PDB entry 6WFU | electron microscopy, 3.03 A resolution | chains 1 and 2 of the 60 polymer chains in the assembly

== Chain 1 (and 2) ==
Molecule: VP1 capsid
From: Bat adeno-associated virus
Notes: chain 2 of this document is another copy of the same molecule, construct and numbering; everything in this record applies to it too
Reference sequence: A0A2Z4K548 (A0A2Z4K548_9VIRU); residues 209-721 here = UniProt positions 209-721
Chain sequence (513 residues; each row starts with the number of its first residue):
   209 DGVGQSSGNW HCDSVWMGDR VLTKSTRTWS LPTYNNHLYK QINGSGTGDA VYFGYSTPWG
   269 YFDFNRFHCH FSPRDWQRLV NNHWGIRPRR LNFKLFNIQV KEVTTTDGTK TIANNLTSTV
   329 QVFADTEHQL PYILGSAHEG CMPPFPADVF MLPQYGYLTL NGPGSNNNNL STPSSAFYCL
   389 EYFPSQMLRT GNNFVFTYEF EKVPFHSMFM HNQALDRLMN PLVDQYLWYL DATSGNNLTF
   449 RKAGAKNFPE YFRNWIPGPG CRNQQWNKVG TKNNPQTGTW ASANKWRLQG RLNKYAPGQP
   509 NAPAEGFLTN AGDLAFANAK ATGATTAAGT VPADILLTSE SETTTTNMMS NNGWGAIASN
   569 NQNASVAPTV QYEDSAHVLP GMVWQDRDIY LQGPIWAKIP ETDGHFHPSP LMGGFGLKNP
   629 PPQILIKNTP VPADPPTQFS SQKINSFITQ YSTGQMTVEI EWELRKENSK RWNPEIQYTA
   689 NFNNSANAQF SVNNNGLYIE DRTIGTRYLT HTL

== How chain 1 and chain 2 interact ==
Pairs across the interface (224; chain 1 residue first):
  Ser415(1) - Asp611(2)  hydrogen bond
  Met418(1) - Ser382(2)
  His419(1) - Leu368(2)
  His419(1) - Glu609(2)
  His419(1) - Thr610(2)
  Asn420(1) - Thr367(2)
  Asn420(1) - Leu368(2)
  Asn420(1) - Ala384(2)
  Asn420(1) - Tyr386(2)  hydrogen bond
  Gln421(1) - Pro339(2)
  Gln421(1) - Leu366(2)  hydrogen bond (side chain-backbone)
  Gln421(1) - Leu368(2)
  Ala422(1) - Arg499(2)
  Asp424(1) - Trp494(2)
  Asp424(1) - Arg499(2)  salt bridge
  Asp424(1) - Asn501(2)  hydrogen bond
  Arg425(1) - Asp257(2)  hydrogen bond (side chain-backbone)
  Arg425(1) - Ala258(2)
  Arg425(1) - Val259(2)  hydrogen bond (side chain-backbone)
  Arg425(1) - Leu366(2)
  Arg425(1) - Arg499(2)
  Leu426(1) - Ser344(2)
  Met427(1) - Ile341(2)
  Met427(1) - Ser344(2)
  Met427(1) - His346(2)
  Asn428(1) - Tyr269(2)  hydrogen bond
  Asn428(1) - Ile341(2)
  Asn428(1) - His346(2)  hydrogen bond (backbone-side chain)
  Asn428(1) - Gln362(2)  hydrogen bond (side chain-backbone)
  Asn428(1) - Tyr363(2)
  Asn428(1) - Gly364(2)  hydrogen bond (side chain-backbone)
  Pro429(1) - Ile250(2)  hydrophobic
  Pro429(1) - Gly364(2)
  Pro429(1) - Leu366(2)  hydrophobic
  Leu430(1) - Ser264(2)
  Leu430(1) - Gln362(2)
  Leu430(1) - Tyr363(2)
  Leu430(1) - Gly364(2)
  Val431(1) - Tyr269(2)
  Val431(1) - His346(2)
  Val431(1) - Pro361(2)  hydrophobic
  Asp432(1) - His346(2)
  Asp432(1) - Glu347(2)  hydrogen bond (backbone-backbone)
  Gln433(1) - Ser344(2)  hydrogen bond (side chain-backbone)
  Gln433(1) - Ala345(2)
  Tyr434(1) - Arg274(2)
  Tyr434(1) - Ala345(2)
  Tyr434(1) - His346(2)
  Tyr434(1) - Phe524(2)  hydrophobic
  Tyr434(1) - Gln600(2)
  Tyr434(1) - Pro602(2)
  Leu435(1) - Leu522(2)  hydrophobic
  Leu435(1) - Ala523(2)
  Leu435(1) - Phe524(2)  hydrophobic
  Leu435(1) - Met620(2)  hydrophobic
  Trp436(1) - Ala523(2)  hydrogen bond (backbone-backbone)
  Trp436(1) - Phe524(2)
  Trp436(1) - Ala525(2)
  Trp436(1) - Gly531(2)
  Trp436(1) - Ala532(2)
  Trp436(1) - Thr533(2)
  Tyr437(1) - Lys502(2)
  Leu438(1) - Thr487(2)  hydrogen bond (backbone-side chain)
  Leu438(1) - Leu516(2)  hydrophobic
  Leu438(1) - Asn518(2)
  Asp439(1) - Gly486(2)
  Asp439(1) - Thr487(2)  hydrogen bond (backbone-backbone)
  Ala440(1) - Gln484(2)
  Ala440(1) - Thr485(2)
  Thr441(1) - Trp474(2)
  Thr441(1) - Asn481(2)
  Thr441(1) - Asn482(2)
  Thr441(1) - Gln484(2)  hydrogen bond (backbone-backbone)
  Ser442(1) - Gln484(2)  hydrogen bond (backbone-backbone)
  Asn444(1) - Gly478(2)
  Asn445(1) - Ala536(2)
  Asn445(1) - Gly537(2)
  Leu446(1) - Lys476(2)
  Leu446(1) - Gly478(2)
  Leu446(1) - Asn481(2)
  Leu446(1) - Thr534(2)
  Leu446(1) - Ala535(2)
  Leu446(1) - Ala536(2)  hydrogen bond (backbone-backbone)
  Thr447(1) - Thr533(2)
  Thr447(1) - Thr534(2)
  Thr447(1) - Ala535(2)
  Phe448(1) - Ala532(2)
  Phe448(1) - Thr533(2)  hydrogen bond (backbone-side chain)
  Phe448(1) - Thr534(2)  hydrogen bond (backbone-backbone)
  Phe448(1) - Val539(2)  hydrophobic
  Phe448(1) - Pro540(2)
  Phe448(1) - Ile543(2)  hydrophobic
  Arg449(1) - Ala532(2)  hydrogen bond (side chain-backbone)
  Lys450(1) - Glu347(2)  salt bridge
  Lys450(1) - Ala532(2)  hydrogen bond (backbone-backbone)
  Lys454(1) - Tyr260(2)
  Phe456(1) - Ala258(2)  hydrophobic
  Phe456(1) - Tyr260(2)  hydrophobic
  Phe456(1) - Leu366(2)  hydrophobic
  Pro457(1) - Asp257(2)
  Pro457(1) - Ala258(2)
  Pro457(1) - Trp488(2)  hydrophobic
  Pro457(1) - Leu500(2)
  Pro457(1) - Asn501(2)
  Pro457(1) - Lys502(2)  hydrogen bond (backbone-backbone)
  Glu458(1) - Trp488(2)
  Glu458(1) - Lys502(2)  salt bridge
  Phe460(1) - Ala504(2)  hydrophobic
  Phe460(1) - Pro505(2)
  Phe460(1) - Ala519(2)  hydrophobic
  Phe460(1) - Met620(2)  hydrophobic
  Arg461(1) - Trp494(2)
  Arg461(1) - Ala504(2)  hydrogen bond (backbone-backbone)
  Arg461(1) - Pro505(2)
  Asn462(1) - Gly343(2)  hydrogen bond (side chain-backbone)
  Asn462(1) - Pro618(2)
  Asn462(1) - Leu619(2)  hydrogen bond (backbone-backbone)
  Asn462(1) - Met620(2)
  Trp463(1) - Lys606(2)
  Trp463(1) - Pro608(2)
  Trp463(1) - Pro616(2)
  Trp463(1) - Ser617(2)
  Trp463(1) - Pro618(2)
  Ile464(1) - Trp494(2)
  Ile464(1) - Tyr503(2)  hydrophobic
  Ile464(1) - Leu619(2)  hydrophobic
  Pro465(1) - Trp494(2)
  Pro465(1) - Leu496(2)  hydrophobic
  Thr552(1) - Leu496(2)
  Thr552(1) - Gln497(2)  hydrogen bond
  Thr553(1) - Leu496(2)
  Thr553(1) - Gln497(2)
  Thr554(1) - Leu496(2)
  Met557(1) - Gln497(2)
  Asn560(1) - Arg495(2)
  Gly561(1) - Arg495(2)
  Trp562(1) - Trp494(2)
  Trp562(1) - Arg495(2)  hydrogen bond (backbone-backbone)
  Gly563(1) - Lys493(2)
  Ala564(1) - Lys493(2)  hydrogen bond (backbone-backbone)
  Ile565(1) - Cys469(2)  hydrophobic
  Ile565(1) - Arg470(2)
  Ile565(1) - Asn492(2)
  Ile565(1) - Ser583(2)
  Ala566(1) - Arg470(2)
  Ala566(1) - Asn471(2)
  Ala566(1) - Gln472(2)
  Ala566(1) - Asn492(2)  hydrogen bond (backbone-side chain)
  Ser567(1) - Arg470(2)  hydrogen bond (backbone-side chain)
  Asn568(1) - Gln472(2)  hydrogen bond (backbone-side chain)
  Asn569(1) - Arg470(2)
  Asn569(1) - Gln472(2)
  Asn569(1) - Gln473(2)
  Asn569(1) - Asn559(2)
  Gln570(1) - Gln472(2)
  Gln570(1) - Gln473(2)  hydrogen bond (side chain-backbone)
  Gln570(1) - Trp474(2)
  Gln570(1) - Asn481(2)  hydrogen bond
  Asn571(1) - Lys480(2)
  Asn571(1) - Asn482(2)
  Ala572(1) - Lys480(2)  hydrogen bond (backbone-backbone)
  Ala572(1) - Asn482(2)
  Val574(1) - Asn482(2)  hydrogen bond (backbone-side chain)
  Ala575(1) - Asn482(2)
  Pro576(1) - Gln472(2)
  Pro576(1) - Asn482(2)
  Pro576(1) - Gln484(2)
  Pro576(1) - Ser490(2)
  Val578(1) - Ser490(2)
  Gln579(1) - Asp582(2)  hydrogen bond
  His585(1) - His585(2)
  Val586(1) - His585(2)
  Val586(1) - Val586(2)  hydrogen bond (backbone-backbone)
  Val586(1) - Phe614(2)  hydrophobic
  Leu587(1) - Gln507(2)
  Leu587(1) - Ala584(2)
  Leu587(1) - His585(2)
  Leu587(1) - Phe614(2)
  Pro588(1) - Pro467(2)
  Pro588(1) - Gln507(2)
  Pro588(1) - Val586(2)
  Pro588(1) - Trp592(2)  hydrophobic
  Pro588(1) - Phe614(2)  hydrophobic
  Pro588(1) - His615(2)
  Pro588(1) - Leu619(2)
  Gly589(1) - Phe614(2)  hydrogen bond (backbone-backbone)
  Gly589(1) - His615(2)  hydrogen bond (backbone-backbone)
  Met590(1) - His613(2)
  Met590(1) - Phe614(2)  hydrogen bond (backbone-backbone)
  Val591(1) - Pro608(2)  hydrophobic
  Val591(1) - Gly612(2)
  Val591(1) - His613(2)
  Trp592(1) - Thr610(2)
  Trp592(1) - Asp611(2)  hydrogen bond (backbone-backbone)
  Trp592(1) - Gly612(2)  hydrogen bond (backbone-backbone)
  Trp592(1) - His613(2)
  Gln593(1) - Thr610(2)
  Gln593(1) - Asp611(2)
  Asp594(1) - Asp611(2)  hydrogen bond (backbone-side chain)
  Phe614(1) - Phe614(2)  hydrophobic
  His615(1) - Asp611(2)
  His615(1) - Gly612(2)
  Asn676(1) - Glu335(2)
  Asn676(1) - Gln337(2)
  Lys678(1) - Gln337(2)
  Lys678(1) - Tyr390(2)  hydrogen bond (side chain-backbone)
  Lys678(1) - Phe391(2)
  Arg679(1) - Ser382(2)
  Arg679(1) - Ser383(2)  hydrogen bond (side chain-backbone)
  Arg679(1) - Ala384(2)
  Arg679(1) - Phe385(2)
  Arg679(1) - Tyr386(2)
  Trp680(1) - Phe385(2)  hydrogen bond (backbone-backbone)
  Asn681(1) - Ser383(2)  hydrogen bond (side chain-backbone)
  Asn681(1) - Phe385(2)  hydrogen bond (side chain-backbone)
  Ile684(1) - Pro381(2)  hydrophobic
  Ile684(1) - Ser382(2)
  Arg715(1) - Asp611(2)  salt bridge
  Thr718(1) - Ser382(2)
  His719(1) - Glu609(2)  salt bridge
  Thr720(1) - Tyr386(2)
  Leu721(1) - Lys606(2)  hydrogen bond (backbone-side chain)
  Leu721(1) - Pro608(2)
  Leu721(1) - Glu609(2)
Other interface residues (no listed pair), chain 1 (93 interface residues in all): Phe417, Leu423, Thr577, Tyr580, Ala584, Arg673
Other interface residues (no listed pair), chain 2 (120 interface residues in all): His336, Leu338, Tyr365, Cys387, Asn475, Val477, Thr479, Pro483, Ala489, Ala491, Gly498, Asp521, Thr538, Gly601, Ala605, Ile607

== Overview ==
The interface between chain 1 and chain 2 involves 93 residues on one side and 120 on the other, with 50
hydrogen bonds and 5 salt bridges. Polar contacts include Asp424(1)-Arg499(2), Lys450(1)-Glu347(2) and
Glu458(1)-Lys502(2).
Chain 1 and chain 2 are both VP1 capsid (Bat adeno-associated virus); the structure, BatAAV-10HB - empty
particles, was determined by electron microscopy (same publication as 6WFT).
